PDB entry 4PWD | X-ray diffraction, 3.00 A resolution | chains A and B of the 4 polymer chains in the assembly

# Chain A
Molecule: HIV-1 Reverse Transcriptase, P66 subunit
From: Human immunodeficiency virus type 1
Notes: EC 2.7.7.49, 2.7.7.7, 3.1.26.13, 3.1.13.2
Reference sequence: P03366 (POL_HV1B1); residues 1-554 here correspond to UniProt positions 600-1153 (UniProt number = residue number + 599)
Amino-acid sequence (556 residues; row label = number of the first residue in the row; numbers below 1 keep their minus sign (Met-1 is residue -1)):
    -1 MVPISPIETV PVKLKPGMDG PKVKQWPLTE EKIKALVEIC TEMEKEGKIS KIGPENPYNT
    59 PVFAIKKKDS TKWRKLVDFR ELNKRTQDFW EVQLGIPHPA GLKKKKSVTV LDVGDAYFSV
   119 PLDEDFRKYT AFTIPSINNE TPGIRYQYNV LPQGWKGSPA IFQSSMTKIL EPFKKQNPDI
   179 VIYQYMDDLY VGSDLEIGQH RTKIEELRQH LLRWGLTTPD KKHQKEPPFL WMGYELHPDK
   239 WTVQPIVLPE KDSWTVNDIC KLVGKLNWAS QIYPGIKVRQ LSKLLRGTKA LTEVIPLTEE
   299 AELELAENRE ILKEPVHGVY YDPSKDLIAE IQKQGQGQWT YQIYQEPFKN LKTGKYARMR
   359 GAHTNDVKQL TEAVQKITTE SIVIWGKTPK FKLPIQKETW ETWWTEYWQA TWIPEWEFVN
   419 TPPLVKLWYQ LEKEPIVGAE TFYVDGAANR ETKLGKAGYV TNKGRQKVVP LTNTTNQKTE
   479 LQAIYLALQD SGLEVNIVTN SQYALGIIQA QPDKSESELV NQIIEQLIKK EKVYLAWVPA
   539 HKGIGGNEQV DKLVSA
Not modelled in the structure: -1
Construct notes: expression tag (-1 to 0); engineered mutation Cys258 (Gln857 in P03366), Ser280 (Cys879 in P03366), Asn498 (Asp1097 in P03366)
Metal / ion sites: Ca2+: Asp443, Asp549
Ligand contacts: non-nucleoside rt inhibitor nevirapine (NVP; 11-cyclopropyl-5,11-dihydro-4-methyl-6H-dipyrido[3,2-b:2',3'-e][1,4]diazepin-6-one): Pro95, Leu100, Lys101, Lys103, Val106, Val179, Ile180, Tyr181, Tyr188, Val189, Gly190, Phe227, Trp229, Leu234, His235, Pro236, Tyr318
From the paper describing this entry:
  - binding site for the 27-nt RNA strand: Asn474
  - binding site for the 27-nt RNA strand: Tyr501
  - binding site for the 21-nt DNA strand: Thr473, Gln475
  - catalytic residues: Glu478 (citing earlier work)
  - mutagenesis - N474A, N474A/Q475A: decreased catalytic activity (citing earlier work)

# Chain B
Molecule: HIV-1 Reverse Transcriptase, P51 subunit
From: Human immunodeficiency virus type 1
Notes: EC 2.7.7.49, 2.7.7.7
Reference sequence: P03366 (POL_HV1B1); residues 1-428 here correspond to UniProt positions 600-1027 (UniProt number = residue number + 599)
Amino-acid sequence (428 residues; numbered 1 to 428; the number before each row is that of its first residue):
     1 PISPIETVPV KLKPGMDGPK VKQWPLTEEK IKALVEICTE MEKEGKISKI GPENPYNTPV
    61 FAIKKKDSTK WRKLVDFREL NKRTQDFWEV QLGIPHPAGL KKKKSVTVLD VGDAYFSVPL
   121 DEDFRKYTAF TIPSINNETP GIRYQYNVLP QGWKGSPAIF QSSMTKILEP FKKQNPDIVI
   181 YQYMDDLYVG SDLEIGQHRT KIEELRQHLL RWGLTTPDKK HQKEPPFLWM GYELHPDKWT
   241 VQPIVLPEKD SWTVNDIQKL VGKLNWASQI YPGIKVRQLS KLLRGTKALT EVIPLTEEAE
   301 LELAENREIL KEPVHGVYYD PSKDLIAEIQ KQGQGQWTYQ IYQEPFKNLK TGKYARMRGA
   361 HTNDVKQLTE AVQKITTESI VIWGKTPKFK LPIQKETWET WWTEYWQATW IPEWEFVNTP
   421 PLVKLWYQ
Not modelled in the structure: 1-3, 218-230
Construct notes: engineered mutation Ser280 (Cys879 in P03366)

# How chain A and chain B interact
Residue-residue contacts (107):
  Val8(A) - Glu53(B)
  Pro9(A) - Glu53(B)
  Gln85(A) - Glu53(B)  hydrogen bond (side chain-backbone)
  Asp86(A) - Lys20(B)  salt bridge
  Asp86(A) - Pro55(B)
  Phe87(A) - Pro52(B)
  Phe87(A) - Pro55(B)
  Trp88(A) - Lys20(B)
  Trp88(A) - Pro52(B)  hydrogen bond (backbone-backbone)
  Trp88(A) - Asn54(B)
  Trp88(A) - Pro55(B)
  Trp88(A) - Asn57(B)
  Trp88(A) - Thr131(B)  hydrogen bond
  Trp88(A) - Arg143(B)
  Val90(A) - Pro140(B)  hydrophobic
  Leu92(A) - Asn137(B)  hydrogen bond (backbone-side chain)
  Gly93(A) - Asn137(B)  hydrogen bond (backbone-side chain)
  Ile94(A) - Asn137(B)
  Pro95(A) - Asn136(B)
  Pro95(A) - Asn137(B)
  His96(A) - Asn136(B)  hydrogen bond (backbone-side chain)
  Gly99(A) - Asn136(B)
  Gly99(A) - Glu138(B)
  Lys101(A) - Glu138(B)  salt bridge
  Ala158(A) - Pro52(B)
  Gln161(A) - Pro140(B)
  Ser162(A) - Pro52(B)
  Glu169(A) - Lys49(B)  salt bridge
  Tyr181(A) - Asn137(B)
  Tyr181(A) - Glu138(B)
  Arg358(A) - Glu396(B)  salt bridge
  Gln373(A) - Thr397(B)  hydrogen bond
  Gln373(A) - Trp401(B)
  Thr376(A) - Trp401(B)
  Thr377(A) - Thr400(B)  hydrogen bond
  Ile380(A) - Leu26(B)
  Val381(A) - Pro25(B)  hydrophobic
  Val381(A) - Asn136(B)  hydrogen bond (backbone-backbone)
  Ile382(A) - Ile135(B)
  Ile382(A) - Asn136(B)
  Trp383(A) - Ile135(B)
  Gly384(A) - Thr27(B)
  Gly384(A) - Glu28(B)  hydrogen bond (backbone-backbone)
  Gly384(A) - Ile135(B)
  Trp402(A) - Lys331(B)  hydrogen bond (backbone-side chain)
  Trp402(A) - His361(B)
  Trp402(A) - Thr362(B)
  Trp402(A) - Asp364(B)
  Tyr405(A) - Lys331(B)  hydrogen bond (backbone-side chain)
  Trp406(A) - Lys331(B)
  Trp406(A) - Val417(B)
  Trp406(A) - Asn418(B)
  Trp406(A) - Thr419(B)
  Trp406(A) - Pro421(B)  hydrophobic
  Gln407(A) - Lys331(B)  hydrogen bond (backbone-side chain)
  Gln407(A) - Asp364(B)
  Gln407(A) - Pro392(B)
  Gln407(A) - Ile393(B)
  Gln407(A) - Gln394(B)  hydrogen bond
  Ala408(A) - Asp364(B)
  Ala408(A) - Pro392(B)  hydrogen bond (backbone-backbone)
  Ala408(A) - Ile393(B)
  Thr409(A) - Asp364(B)  hydrogen bond (backbone-side chain)
  Trp410(A) - Thr362(B)  hydrogen bond (side chain-backbone)
  Trp410(A) - Asn363(B)  hydrogen bond
  Trp410(A) - Trp401(B)
  Trp410(A) - Tyr405(B)
  Pro412(A) - Trp401(B)
  Glu432(A) - Lys259(B)  salt bridge
  Pro433(A) - Asn255(B)
  Pro433(A) - Thr290(B)
  Ile434(A) - Thr290(B)
  Val435(A) - Thr290(B)
  Thr439(A) - Ala288(B)
  Thr439(A) - Leu289(B)  hydrogen bond (side chain-backbone)
  Tyr441(A) - Gln258(B)
  Tyr441(A) - Thr286(B)
  Tyr441(A) - Lys287(B)  hydrogen bond (side chain-backbone)
  Val458(A) - Thr286(B)
  Thr459(A) - Thr286(B)
  Asn460(A) - Thr286(B)
  Asn460(A) - Lys287(B)
  Asn460(A) - Ala288(B)
  Asn494(A) - Leu289(B)
  Val496(A) - Leu289(B)  hydrophobic
  Gln500(A) - Leu422(B)
  Gly504(A) - Pro420(B)
  Gln507(A) - Pro421(B)
  Tyr532(A) - Asn255(B)  hydrogen bond
  Tyr532(A) - Lys259(B)
  Tyr532(A) - Leu289(B)  hydrophobic
  Trp535(A) - Leu422(B)  hydrophobic
  Val536(A) - Gln258(B)
  Pro537(A) - Gly262(B)
  Pro537(A) - Asn265(B)
  Lys540(A) - Asn265(B)
  Lys540(A) - Ser280(B)  hydrogen bond (backbone-side chain)
  Gly541(A) - Ser280(B)
  Ile542(A) - Leu283(B)  hydrophobic
  Gly543(A) - Leu283(B)  hydrogen bond (backbone-backbone)
  Gly543(A) - Arg284(B)
  Gly543(A) - Gly285(B)
  Gly544(A) - Gly285(B)  hydrogen bond (backbone-backbone)
  Gly544(A) - Thr286(B)
  Gln547(A) - Arg284(B)  hydrogen bond (side chain-backbone)
  Gln547(A) - Gly285(B)
  Gln547(A) - Thr286(B)
Also at the interface, not in a pair above, chain A (69 interface residues in all): Leu100, Ile159, Ile180, Gln182, Thr403, Glu404, Gly436, Leu503, Ala534
Also at the interface, not in a pair above, chain B (62 interface residues in all): Val21, Lys22, Gly141, Val254, Val261, Val276, Arg277, Trp337, Val365, Leu368, Lys424

# Summary
69 residues of chain A and 62 residues of chain B are in contact, with 25 hydrogen bonds and 5 salt bridges.
Polar pairs include Asp86(A)-Lys20(B), Lys101(A)-Glu138(B) and Glu169(A)-Lys49(B). Ligands of chain A:
non-nucleoside rt inhibitor nevirapine. The paper reports the catalytic residue Glu478(A); N474A and
N474A/Q475A of chain A reduce catalytic activity.
Chain A is HIV-1 Reverse Transcriptase, P66 subunit and chain B is HIV-1 Reverse Transcriptase, P51 subunit,
both from Human immunodeficiency virus type 1; the structure, Crystal structure of HIV-1 reverse transcriptase
in complex with bulge-RNA/DNA and Nevirapine, was determined by X-ray diffraction together with 4PUO and 4Q0B
from the same study.
